Entry 6F2D (electron microscopy, 4.20 A resolution (low resolution: residue-level contacts below are approximate; hydrogen-bond / salt-bridge calls are withheld)); this record covers chains A and F of the 10 polymer chains in the assembly.

[Chain A]
Molecule: Flagellar biosynthetic protein FliP
Source organism: Salmonella enterica subsp. enterica
Reference sequence: G5QE81 (G5QE81_SALRU); residues 1-245 here = UniProt positions 1-245
Sequence (245 residues; row label = number of the first residue in the row):
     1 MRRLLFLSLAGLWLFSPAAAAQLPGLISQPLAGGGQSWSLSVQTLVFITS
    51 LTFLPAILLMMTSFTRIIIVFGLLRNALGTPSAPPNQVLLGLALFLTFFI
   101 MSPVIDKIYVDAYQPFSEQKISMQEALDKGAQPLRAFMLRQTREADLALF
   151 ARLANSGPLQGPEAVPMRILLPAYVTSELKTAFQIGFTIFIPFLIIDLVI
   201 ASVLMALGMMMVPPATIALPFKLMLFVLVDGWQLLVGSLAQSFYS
Not modelled in the structure: 1-42
Reported in the primary citation:
  - contacts within the chain: Asp197-Lys222 (salt bridge)

[Chain F]
Molecule: Flagellar biosynthetic protein FliR
Source organism: Salmonella enterica subsp. enterica serovar Typhimurium
Reference sequence: P54702 (FLIR_SALTY); residues 1-264 here = UniProt positions 1-264
Sequence (303 residues; numbered 1 to 303; the number before each row is that of its first residue):
     1 MIQVTSEQWLYWLHLYFWPLLRVLALISTAPILSERAIPKRVKLGLGIMI
    51 TLVIAPSLPANDTPLFSIAALWLAMQQILIGIALGFTMQFAFAAVRTAGE
   101 FIGLQMGLSFATFVDPGSHLNMPVLARIMDMLAMLLFLTFNGHLWLISLL
   151 VDTFHTLPIGSNPVNSNAFMALARAGGLIFLNGLMLALPVITLLLTLNLA
   201 LGLLNRMAPQLSIFVIGFPLTLTVGIMLMAALMPLIAPFCEHLFSEIFNL
   251 LADIVSEMPINNNPENLYFQGQFGSWSHPQFEKGGGSGGGSGGGSWSHPQ
   301 FEK
Not modelled in the structure: 1-4, 263-303
Construct notes: expression tag (265-303)

[How chain A and chain F interact]
Contacting residue pairs (31):
  Gln43(A) with Glu7(F)
  Val46(A) with Leu10(F)
  Phe53(A) with Ile48(F)
  Met60(A) with Val42(F)
  Asn76(A) with Ala37(F)
  Asp146(A) with Leu144(F)
  Leu149(A) with Leu144(F)
  Phe150(A) with Leu144(F)
  Arg152(A) with Ser148(F)
  Leu153(A) with Val151(F)
  Arg168(A) with Leu52(F)
  Leu171(A) with Met49(F)
  Pro172(A) with Met49(F); Val53(F)
  Val175(A) with Leu46(F); Met49(F)
  Lys180(A) with Leu138(F); Asn141(F); Gly142(F); Leu144(F)
  Phe187(A) with Met131(F); Leu135(F)
  Phe190(A) with Met131(F)
  Leu194(A) with Met131(F)
  Leu198(A) with Val124(F)
  Ser202(A) with Leu222(F)
  Met205(A) with Gly107(F)
  Ala206(A) with Pro219(F)
  Met210(A) with Phe110(F); Phe214(F)
  Pro213(A) with Leu120(F)
Also at the interface, not in a pair above, chain A (34 interface residues in all): Thr52, Ala56, Ile68, Leu73, Ile169, Leu179, Phe183, Gln184, Ile191, Val212
Also at the interface, not in a pair above, chain F (34 interface residues in all): Glu35, Ile38, Pro39, Arg41, Leu125, Arg127, Ile128, Met134, His143, Ile147

[Summary]
Chain A and chain F each contribute 34 residues to their interface. The paper reports contacts within the
chain involving Asp197(A) and Lys222(A).
Chain A is Flagellar biosynthetic protein FliP (Salmonella enterica subsp. enterica) and chain F is Flagellar
biosynthetic protein FliR (Salmonella enterica subsp. enterica serovar Typhimurium); the structure, A FliPQR
complex forms the core of the Salmonella type III secretion system export apparatus, was determined by
electron microscopy.
